Entry 4POG (X-ray diffraction, 3.20 A resolution); this record covers chains A and F of the 8 polymer chains in the assembly.

[Chain A (and F)]
Molecule: Cell division control protein 21
Source organism: Pyrococcus furiosus
Notes: fragment: N-terminal domain; chain F of this document is another copy of the same molecule, construct and numbering; everything in this record applies to it too
Reference sequence: Q8U3I4 (Q8U3I4_PYRFU); numbering as in UniProt (aligned over 2-256)
Sequence (257 residues; each row starts with the number of its first residue; numbering starts at 0):
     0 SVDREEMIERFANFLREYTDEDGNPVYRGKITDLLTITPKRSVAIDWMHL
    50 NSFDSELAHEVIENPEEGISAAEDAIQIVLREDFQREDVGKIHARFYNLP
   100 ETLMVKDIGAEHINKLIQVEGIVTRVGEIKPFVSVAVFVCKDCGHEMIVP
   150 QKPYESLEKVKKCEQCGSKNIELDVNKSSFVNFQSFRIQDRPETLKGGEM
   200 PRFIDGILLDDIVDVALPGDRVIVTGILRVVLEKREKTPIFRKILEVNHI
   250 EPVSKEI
Not modelled in the structure: 255-256
Differences from the reference sequence: expression tag (0-1)
Metal / ion sites: Zn2+: Cys-139, Cys-142, Cys-162, Cys-165
From the paper describing this entry:
  - binding site for 30-mer oligo(dT): Arg-124, Glu-127, Lys-129, Arg-186, Phe-202, Lys-233
  - self-association interface (contacts with another copy of this molecule): Lys-129
  - mutagenesis - R124A, R124A/R186A, K129A, R186A (6-fold reduction): decreased binding to ssDNA
  - mutagenesis - R124A/R186A: decreased binding to dsDNA
  - mutagenesis - R124A, K129A, R186A: unchanged binding to dsDNA
  - mutagenesis - F202A, K233A: unchanged binding to ssDNA

[Chain A / chain F interface]
Pairs across the interface (45; chain A residue first):
  Val-125(A) with Arg-201(F), hydrogen bond (backbone-side chain)
  Gly-126(A) with Arg-201(F), hydrogen bond (backbone-side chain)
  Glu-127(A) with Arg-201(F); Phe-202(F); Lys-242(F), salt bridge
  Ile-128(A) with Lys-105(F); Ile-107(F); Lys-242(F)
  Lys-129(A) with Glu-232(F), salt bridge; Ile-239(F); Phe-240(F)
  Pro-130(A) with Ala-109(F), hydrophobic; Ile-112(F), hydrophobic; Phe-240(F), hydrogen bond (backbone-backbone); Lys-242(F)
  Phe-131(A) with Pro-238(F); Ile-239(F), hydrophobic
  Val-132(A) with Pro-238(F), hydrogen bond (backbone-backbone); Phe-240(F), hydrophobic
  Gln-150(A) with Pro-238(F)
  Lys-151(A) with Pro-238(F)
  Pro-152(A) with Ile-239(F)
  Glu-154(A) with Pro-238(F)
  Ser-155(A) with Lys-236(F); Pro-238(F)
  Leu-156(A) with Leu-231(F), hydrophobic; Lys-236(F), hydrogen bond (backbone-backbone); Thr-237(F); Pro-238(F)
  Lys-158(A) with Glu-235(F), hydrogen bond (side chain-backbone)
  Asn-169(A) with Lys-160(F)
  Leu-172(A) with Phe-240(F), hydrophobic
  Val-174(A) with Asn-113(F); Val-229(F), hydrophobic
  Asn-175(A) with Asn-113(F), hydrogen bond
  Phe-179(A) with Ile-112(F), hydrophobic; Phe-240(F), hydrophobic
  Val-180(A) with Ala-109(F)
  Asn-181(A) with Gly-108(F); Ala-109(F), hydrogen bond (side chain-backbone); Glu-110(F), hydrogen bond
  Phe-182(A) with Ile-239(F), hydrophobic
  Leu-216(A) with Gly-197(F); Glu-198(F)
  Pro-217(A) with Gly-197(F)
Also at the interface, not in a pair above, chain A (26 interface residues in all): Glu-235
Also at the interface, not in a pair above, chain F (23 interface residues in all): Lys-195
The authors on this interface:
  - interface residues, chain A: Lys-129(A)

[Summary]
26 residues of chain A face 23 of chain F across their interface, with 9 hydrogen bonds and 2 salt bridges.
Polar contacts include Glu-127(A)/Lys-242(F), Lys-129(A)/Glu-232(F) and Val-125(A)/Arg-201(F). The paper
reports a binding site for 30-mer oligo(dT) at Arg-124(A), Glu-127(A) and Lys-129(A) among others; R124A,
R124A/R186A and K129A of chain A, among others, reduce binding to ssDNA; 6 substitutions were tested in all.
Both chains are Cell division control protein 21 (Pyrococcus furiosus). Entry 4POG (MCM-ssDNA co-crystal
structure) was determined by X-ray diffraction, deposited together with 4POF.
